Entry 3J2P (electron microscopy, 3.60 A resolution); this record covers chains A and C of the 4 polymer chains in the assembly.

== Chain A (and C) ==
Name: Envelope protein E
Source organism: Dengue virus 2
Notes: chain C of this document is another copy of the same molecule, construct and numbering; everything in this record applies to it too
UniProt: P14340 (POLG_DEN2N); residues 1-495 here correspond to UniProt positions 281-775 (UniProt number = residue number + 280)
Amino-acid sequence (495 residues; each row starts with the number of its first residue):
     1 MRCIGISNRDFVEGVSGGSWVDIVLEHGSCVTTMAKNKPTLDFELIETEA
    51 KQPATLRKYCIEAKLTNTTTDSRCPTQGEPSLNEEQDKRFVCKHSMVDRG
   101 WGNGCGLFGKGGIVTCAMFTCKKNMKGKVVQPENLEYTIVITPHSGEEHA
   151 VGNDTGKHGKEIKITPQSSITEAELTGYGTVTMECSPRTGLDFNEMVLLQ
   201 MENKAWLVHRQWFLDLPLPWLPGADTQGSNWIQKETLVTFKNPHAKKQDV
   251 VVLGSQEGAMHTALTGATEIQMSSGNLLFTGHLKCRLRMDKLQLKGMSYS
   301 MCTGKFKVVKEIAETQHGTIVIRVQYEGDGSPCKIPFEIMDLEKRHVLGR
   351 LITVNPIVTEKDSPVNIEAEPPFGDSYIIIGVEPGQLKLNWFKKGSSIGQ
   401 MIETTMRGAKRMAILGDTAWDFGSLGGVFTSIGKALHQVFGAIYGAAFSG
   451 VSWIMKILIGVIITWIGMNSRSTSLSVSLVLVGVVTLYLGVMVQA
Covalently attached groups: N-acetylglucosamine (NAG) linked to N67, N153
Swiss-Prot annotation at these positions:
  - region: D98 to G111 (Fusion peptide)
  - site: A495 (Cleavage)
  - glycosylation (N-linked (GlcNAc...) asparagine): N67, N153
From the paper describing this entry:
  - self-association interface (contacts with another copy of this molecule); pairs are residue here / residue on that copy: H27-H244

== How chain A and chain C interact ==
Pairs across the interface - 45 pairs, chain A then chain C:
  I4(A) with F108(C), hydrophobic
  I6(A) with D98(C)
  S7(A) with D98(C), hydrogen bond
  D98(A) with I6(C); S7(C), hydrogen bond
  W101(A) with K310(C); V321(C); R323(C)
  G102(A) with V151(C)
  L107(A) with E311(C)
  F108(A) with I4(C), hydrophobic; A313(C), hydrophobic; E314(C); T315(C); T319(C); V321(C), hydrophobic
  G109(A) with T315(C), hydrogen bond (backbone-side chain)
  V151(A) with G102(C)
  K241(A) with E269(C), salt bridge
  L253(A) with G258(C); H261(C)
  G254(A) with G258(C)
  S255(A) with E257(C); G258(C), hydrogen bond (backbone-backbone)
  Q256(A) with G258(C); A259(C)
  E257(A) with S255(C)
  G258(A) with L253(C); G254(C); S255(C), hydrogen bond (backbone-backbone); Q256(C)
  A259(A) with Q256(C); A259(C), hydrophobic
  H261(A) with L253(C)
  E269(A) with K241(C), salt bridge
  K310(A) with W101(C)
  E311(A) with L107(C)
  A313(A) with F108(C), hydrophobic
  E314(A) with F108(C)
  T315(A) with F108(C); G109(C), hydrogen bond (side chain-backbone)
  T319(A) with F108(C)
  V321(A) with W101(C); F108(C), hydrophobic
  R323(A) with W101(C)
Other interface residues (no listed pair), chain A (35 interface residues in all): G5, H27, G28, N103, H244, T262, I322
Other interface residues (no listed pair), chain C (35 interface residues in all): G5, H27, G28, N103, H244, T262, I322

== In short ==
Chain A and chain C each contribute 35 residues to their interface; the contacts include 6 hydrogen bonds and
2 salt bridges. Polar contacts include K241(A)-E269(C), S7(A)-D98(C) and G109(A)-T315(C). N-acetylglucosamine
is covalently linked to N67(A) and N153(A). From the paper: a self-association interface involving H27(A) and
H244(A).
Chain A and chain C are both Envelope protein E (Dengue virus 2); the structure, CryoEM structure of Dengue
virus envelope protein heterotetramer, was determined by electron microscopy together with 3J27 from the same
study.
